Entry 6MUX (electron microscopy, 3.90 A resolution); this record covers chains Q and R of the 35 polymer chains in the assembly.

# Chain Q
Name: 20S proteasome alpha-3 subunit
From: Plasmodium falciparum 3D7
Notes: EC 3.4.25.1
UniProtKB: Q8IDG3 (Q8IDG3_PLAF7); numbering as in UniProt (aligned over 1-246)
Amino-acid sequence (246 residues; numbered 1 to 246; the number before each row is that of its first residue):
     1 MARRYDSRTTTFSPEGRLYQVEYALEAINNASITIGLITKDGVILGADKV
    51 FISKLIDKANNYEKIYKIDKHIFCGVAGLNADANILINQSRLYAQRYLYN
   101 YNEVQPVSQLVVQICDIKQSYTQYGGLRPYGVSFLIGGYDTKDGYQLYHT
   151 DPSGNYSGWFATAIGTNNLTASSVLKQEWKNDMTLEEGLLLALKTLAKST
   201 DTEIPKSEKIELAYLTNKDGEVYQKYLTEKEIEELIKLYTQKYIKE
Unresolved in the structure: 1

# Chain R
Name: 20S proteasome alpha-4 subunit
From: Plasmodium falciparum 3D7
Notes: EC 3.4.25.1
UniProtKB: Q8IDG2 (Q8IDG2_PLAF7); residue numbers follow UniProt; this construct covers 1-241
Amino-acid sequence (241 residues; each row starts with the number of its first residue):
     1 MSYDRAITVFSPDGHLLQVEHALEAVKKGGCAVAIKSSNFAVLAVEKKNI
    51 PKLQNPKTTEKLIKLDEHNCLAFAGLNADARVLVNKTRLECQRYYLNMDE
   101 PAPVDYIAKYVAKVQQKFTHRGGVRPFGIATLIAGFKNNKEICIYQTEPS
   151 GIYAAWKAQAIGKNAKIVQEFLEKNYQENMEQKDCIFLALKAIFEVVELS
   201 SKNVEVALLTEKDLTFIEEQEINSMVELIDQERTKNNEQNE
Unresolved in the structure: 1, 235-241

# How chain Q and chain R interact
Contacting residue pairs - 52 pairs, chain Q then chain R:
  Arg3(Q) - Arg5(R)
  Asp6(Q) - Arg5(R)  salt bridge
  Arg8(Q) - Arg5(R)
  Thr10(Q) - Ile7(R)
  Thr10(Q) - Arg125(R)
  Thr11(Q) - Ile7(R)
  Thr11(Q) - Gln18(R)
  Phe12(Q) - Gln18(R)  hydrogen bond (backbone-side chain)
  Phe12(Q) - His21(R)
  Phe12(Q) - Ala22(R)  hydrophobic
  Phe12(Q) - Leu76(R)  hydrophobic
  Phe12(Q) - Arg125(R)
  Phe12(Q) - Pro126(R)
  Ser13(Q) - His21(R)  hydrogen bond (backbone-side chain)
  Pro14(Q) - His21(R)
  Glu15(Q) - Glu24(R)
  Gly16(Q) - His21(R)
  Gly16(Q) - Ala25(R)
  Leu18(Q) - Arg125(R)
  Cys115(Q) - Arg81(R)
  Asp116(Q) - Arg81(R)  salt bridge
  Asp116(Q) - Val82(R)
  Gln119(Q) - Ala78(R)  hydrogen bond (side chain-backbone)
  Gln119(Q) - Asp79(R)  hydrogen bond
  Gln119(Q) - Arg81(R)
  Gln119(Q) - Val82(R)
  Thr122(Q) - Arg125(R)  hydrogen bond (backbone-side chain)
  Gln123(Q) - Asp79(R)  hydrogen bond
  Gln123(Q) - Val124(R)
  Gln123(Q) - Arg125(R)  hydrogen bond (backbone-backbone)
  Gln123(Q) - Phe127(R)
  Tyr124(Q) - Gly123(R)
  Tyr124(Q) - Val124(R)  hydrophobic
  Gly125(Q) - Ser2(R)
  Gly125(Q) - Gly123(R)
  Gly126(Q) - Ser2(R)  hydrogen bond (backbone-backbone)
  Gly154(Q) - Ala78(R)
  Gly154(Q) - Arg81(R)  hydrogen bond (backbone-side chain)
  Asn155(Q) - Ala78(R)
  Tyr156(Q) - Thr58(R)  hydrogen bond (side chain-backbone)
  Tyr156(Q) - Arg81(R)
  Gly158(Q) - Gln54(R)
  Gly158(Q) - Thr58(R)
  Trp159(Q) - Ile50(R)  hydrophobic
  Trp159(Q) - Leu53(R)  hydrophobic
  Trp159(Q) - Gln54(R)
  Phe160(Q) - Lys52(R)
  Phe160(Q) - Leu53(R)  hydrophobic
  Phe160(Q) - Asn55(R)
  Ala161(Q) - Leu53(R)
  Lys176(Q) - Lys52(R)
  Trp179(Q) - Lys52(R)
Also at the interface, not in a pair above, chain Q (32 interface residues in all): Val112, Tyr148, Ser153, Ser157
Also at the interface, not in a pair above, chain R (28 interface residues in all): Tyr3, Asn77, Asn85, Phe118

# Summary
Chain Q and chain R form an interface of 32 and 28 residues respectively; the contacts include 10 hydrogen
bonds and 2 salt bridges. Among the polar pairs are Asp6(Q)-Arg5(R), Asp116(Q)-Arg81(R) and Phe12(Q)-Gln18(R).
Chain Q is 20S proteasome alpha-3 subunit and chain R is 20S proteasome alpha-4 subunit, both from Plasmodium
falciparum 3D7; the structure, The structure of the Plasmodium falciparum 20S proteasome in complex with one
PA28 activator, was determined by electron microscopy (same publication as 6DFK, 6MUV and 6MUW).
